PDB entry 7W7L | X-ray diffraction, 3.00 A resolution | chains B and D of the 4 polymer chains in the assembly

== Chain B ==
Molecule: Nuclear factor NF-kappa-B p52 subunit
From: Homo sapiens
UniProt: Q00653 (NFKB2_HUMAN); residues 1-327 here = UniProt positions 1-327
Amino-acid sequence (327 residues; each row starts with the number of its first residue):
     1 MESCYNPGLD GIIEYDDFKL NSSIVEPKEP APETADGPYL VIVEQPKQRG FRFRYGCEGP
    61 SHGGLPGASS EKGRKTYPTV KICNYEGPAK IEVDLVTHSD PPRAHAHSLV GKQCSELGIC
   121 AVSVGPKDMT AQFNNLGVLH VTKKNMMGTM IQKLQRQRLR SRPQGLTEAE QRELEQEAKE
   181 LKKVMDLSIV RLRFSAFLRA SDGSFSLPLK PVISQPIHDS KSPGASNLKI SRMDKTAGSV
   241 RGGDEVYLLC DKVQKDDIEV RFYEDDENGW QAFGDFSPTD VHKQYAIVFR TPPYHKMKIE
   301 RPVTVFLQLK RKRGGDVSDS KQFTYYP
Not modelled in the structure: 1-33
Cystine bridges: Cys114-Cys120
From the paper describing this entry:
  - binding site for the 13-nt DNA strand: Arg52, Gln254, Gln284
  - mutagenesis - K144A: unchanged binding to Bcl3

== Chain D ==
Molecule: 13-nt DNA strand
Sequence (13 nucleotides; numbered 1 to 13; the number before each row is that of its first residue):
     1 AGGGGTTACC CCC

== Interface between chain B and chain D ==
Contacting residue pairs (21):
  Arg52(B) - DC9(D)  base contact
  Arg52(B) - DC10(D)  base contact
  Tyr55(B) - DT7(D)  sugar contact
  Tyr55(B) - DA8(D)  hydrogen bond to the phosphate
  Tyr55(B) - DC9(D)  phosphate contact
  Cys57(B) - DC9(D)  hydrogen bond to the phosphate
  Cys57(B) - DC10(D)  phosphate contact
  Glu58(B) - DC9(D)  base contact
  Glu58(B) - DC10(D)  hydrogen bond to the base
  Glu58(B) - DC11(D)  hydrogen bond to the base
  His62(B) - DC11(D)  base contact
  His140(B) - DA8(D)  phosphate contact
  Thr142(B) - DA8(D)  phosphate contact
  Lys143(B) - DT7(D)  salt bridge to the phosphate
  Lys143(B) - DA8(D)  hydrogen bond to the phosphate
  Pro223(B) - DT6(D)  phosphate contact
  Pro223(B) - DT7(D)  phosphate contact
  Gln254(B) - DT6(D)  hydrogen bond to the phosphate
  Lys255(B) - DG4(D)  hydrogen bond to the phosphate
  Lys255(B) - DG5(D)  salt bridge to the phosphate
  Gln284(B) - DT6(D)  hydrogen bond to the phosphate
Also at the interface, not in a pair above, chain B (16 interface residues in all): Arg54, Val141, Ser222, Lys283

== Overview ==
The interface between chain B and chain D involves 16 residues on one side and 8 on the other; the contacts
include 8 hydrogen bonds and 2 salt bridges. Polar contacts include Glu58(B)-DC10(D), Glu58(B)-DC11(D) and
Tyr55(B)-DA8(D). From the paper: a binding site for the 13-nt DNA strand at Arg52(B), Gln254(B) and Gln284(B);
K144A of chain B leaves binding to Bcl3 unchanged.
Chain B is Nuclear factor NF-kappa-B p52 subunit (Homo sapiens) and chain D is a 13-nt DNA strand; the
structure, Structure of NF-kB p52 homodimer bound to 13-mer A/T-centric P-Selectin kB DNA fragment, was
determined by X-ray diffraction together with 7VUP, 7VUQ and 7CLI from the same study.
